6D87 - chains B and A; structure by X-ray diffraction, 2.70 A resolution.

[Chain B (and A)]
Protein: Phosphatidylinositol 3-kinase regulatory subunit alpha
From: Bos taurus
Notes: chain A of this document is another copy of the same molecule, construct and numbering; everything in this record applies to it too
UniProt: P23727 (P85A_BOVIN); numbering as in UniProt (aligned over 110-302)
Sequence (193 residues; numbered 110 to 302; the number before each row is that of its first residue):
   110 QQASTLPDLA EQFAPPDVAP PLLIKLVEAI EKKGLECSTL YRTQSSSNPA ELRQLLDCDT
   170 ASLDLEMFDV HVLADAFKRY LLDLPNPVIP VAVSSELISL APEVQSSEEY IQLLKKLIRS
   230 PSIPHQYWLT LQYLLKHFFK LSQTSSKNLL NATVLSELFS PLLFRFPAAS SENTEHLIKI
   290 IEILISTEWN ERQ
Unresolved in the structure: 110-112, 168-171, 277-279, 298-302 (chain A: 110-112, 167-171, 276-278, 299-302)
Modified / non-standard residues: Cys146 (S-hydroxycysteine; CSO)
Differences from the reference sequence: engineered mutation Thr262 (Arg in P23727)
From the paper describing this entry:
  - catalytic residues: Arg151 (proposed by the authors, not directly observed)
  - disease-associated variants - E137K, K288Q, E297K: unchanged binding to PTEN
  - disease-associated variants - K288Q: increased catalytic activity (PTEN lipid phosphatase activity)
  - disease-associated variants - E137K, E297K: decreased catalytic activity (PTEN lipid phosphatase activity)
  - disease-associated variants - E217K, K288Q: decreased binding to Rab5
  - disease-associated variants - E137K: increased binding to Rab5
  - mutagenesis - R151D, K187A, L267D, L271D: unchanged binding to Rab5
  - mutagenesis - L191D, V263D: decreased binding to Rab5
  - mutagenesis - L191D, L191D/V263D, V263D, R274A: unchanged binding to PTEN
  - disease-associated variants - E217K, E297K: increased catalytic activity on Rab5
  - disease-associated variants - E137K: decreased catalytic activity on Rab5
  - mutagenesis - L191D, V263D: decreased catalytic activity on Rab5

[Interface between chain B and chain A]
Contacting residue pairs (19):
  Asp117(B) with Pro230(A)
  Ala119(B) with Ala119(A); Gln235(A), hydrogen bond (backbone-side chain)
  Glu120(B) with Ala123(A); Pro124(A); Pro233(A); His234(A), hydrogen bond (side chain-backbone); Gln235(A)
  Phe122(B) with Ala123(A)
  Ala123(B) with Glu120(A); Phe122(A); Ala123(A)
  Pro124(B) with Glu120(A)
  Asn195(B) with Pro230(A)
  Ile232(B) with Glu120(A)
  Pro233(B) with Glu120(A)
  His234(B) with Glu120(A), hydrogen bond (backbone-side chain)
  Gln235(B) with Ala119(A), hydrogen bond (side chain-backbone); Glu120(A)
Interface residues without a listed pair, chain A (10 interface residues in all): Ile232

[Overview]
The interface between chain B and chain A involves 11 residues on one side and 10 on the other; the contacts
include 4 hydrogen bonds. Among the polar pairs are Ala119(B)-Gln235(A) and Glu120(B)-His234(A). From the
paper: the catalytic residue Arg151(B); E217K, K288Q and L191D of chain B, among others, reduce binding to
Rab5; 12 substitutions were tested in all.
Both chains are Phosphatidylinositol 3-kinase regulatory subunit alpha (Bos taurus). Entry 6D87 (Structure of
the Bovine p85alpha BH domain, R262T mutant) was determined by X-ray diffraction, deposited together with
6D81, 6D82, 6D85 and 6D86.
